Entry 7DBC (X-ray diffraction, 2.40 A resolution); this record covers chains A and B of the 6 polymer chains in the assembly.

Chain A:
Molecule: Tubulin alpha-1B chain
From: Sus scrofa
UniProt: Q2XVP4 (TBA1B_PIG); numbering as in UniProt (aligned over 1-451)
Sequence (451 residues; row label = number of the first residue in the row):
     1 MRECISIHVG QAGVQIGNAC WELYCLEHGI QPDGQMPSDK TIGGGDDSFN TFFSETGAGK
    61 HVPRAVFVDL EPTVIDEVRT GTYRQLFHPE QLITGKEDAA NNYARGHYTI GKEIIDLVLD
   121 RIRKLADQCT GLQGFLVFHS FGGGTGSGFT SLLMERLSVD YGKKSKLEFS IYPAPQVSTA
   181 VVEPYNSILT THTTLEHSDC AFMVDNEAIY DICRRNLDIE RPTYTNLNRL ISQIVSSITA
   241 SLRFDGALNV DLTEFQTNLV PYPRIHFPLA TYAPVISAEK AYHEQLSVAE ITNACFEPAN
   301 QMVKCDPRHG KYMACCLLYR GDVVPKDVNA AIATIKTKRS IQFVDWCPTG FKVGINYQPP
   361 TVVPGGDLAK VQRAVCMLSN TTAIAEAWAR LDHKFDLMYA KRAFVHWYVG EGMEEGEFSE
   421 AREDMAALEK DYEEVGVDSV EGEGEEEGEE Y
Disordered / not traced: 439-451
Bound ions: Ca2+: Asp39, Thr41, Gly44, Glu55
Ligand contacts: GTP (guanosine-5'-triphosphate): Val9, Gly10, Gln11, Ala12, Gln15, Ile16, Asp69, Asp98, Ala99, Ala100, Asn101, Ser140, Gly142, Gly143, Gly144, Thr145, Gly146, Ile171, Pro173, Val177, Ser178, Glu183, Asn206, Tyr224, Leu227, Asn228, Ile231
Swiss-Prot annotation at these positions:
  - motif: Met1 to Cys4 (MREC motif)
  - active site: Glu254
  - binding site (GTP): Gly10, Gln11, Ala12, Gln15, Glu71, Ala99, Ser140, Gly143, Gly144, Thr145, Gly146, Thr179, Glu183, Asn206, Tyr224, Asn228, Leu252
  - binding site (Mg(2+)): Glu71
  - site: Tyr451 (Involved in polymerization)
  - modified residue: Lys40 (N6,N6,N6-trimethyllysine), Ser48 (Phosphoserine), Ser232 (Phosphoserine), Tyr282 (3'-nitrotyrosine), Arg339 (Omega-N-methylarginine), Ser439 (Phosphoserine), Glu443 (5-glutamyl polyglutamate), Glu445 (5-glutamyl polyglutamate), Tyr451 (3'-nitrotyrosine)
  - cross-link (Glycyl lysine isopeptide (Lys-Gly)): Lys326 (interchain with G-Cter in ubiquitin), Lys370 (interchain with G-Cter in ubiquitin)

Chain B:
Molecule: Tubulin beta chain
From: Sus scrofa
UniProt: A0A287AGU7 (A0A287AGU7_PIG); numbering as in UniProt (aligned over 1-445)
Sequence (445 residues; each row starts with the number of its first residue):
     1 MREIVHIQAG QCGNQIGAKF WEVISDEHGI DPTGSYHGDS DLQLERINVY YNEATGNKYV
    61 PRAILVDLEP GTMDSVRSGP FGQIFRPDNF VFGQSGAGNN WAKGHYTEGA ELVDSVLDVV
   121 RKESESCDCL QGFQLTHSLG GGTGSGMGTL LISKIREEYP DRIMNTFSVM PSPKVSDTVV
   181 EPYNATLSVH QLVENTDETY CIDNEALYDI CFRTLKLTTP TYGDLNHLVS ATMSGVTTCL
   241 RFPGQLNADL RKLAVNMVPF PRLHFFMPGF APLTSRGSQQ YRALTVPELT QQMFDSKNMM
   301 AACDPRHGRY LTVAAIFRGR MSMKEVDEQM LNVQNKNSSY FVEWIPNNVK TAVCDIPPRG
   361 LKMSATFIGN STAIQELFKR ISEQFTAMFR RKAFLHWYTG EGMDEMEFTE AESNMNDLVS
   421 EYQQYQDATA DEQGEFEEEE GEDEA
Disordered / not traced: 1, 278-279, 430-445
Bound ions: Mg2+: Gln11 (together with GDP)
Ligand contacts:
  - GDP (guanosine-5'-diphosphate): Gly10, Gln11, Cys12, Gln15, Ile16, Asp67, Ala97, Asn99, Ser138, Gly140, Gly141, Gly142, Thr143, Gly144, Ser145, Val169, Pro171, Val175, Ser176, Asp177, Glu181, Asn204, Leu207, Tyr222, Leu225, Asn226
  - H1C (methyl N-(5-butyl-1H-benzimidazol-2-yl)carbamate): Tyr50, Gln134, Asn165, Phe167, Glu198, Tyr200, Val236, Thr237, Cys239, Leu240, Leu246, Leu250, Leu253, Met257, Ala314, Ala315, Ile316, Lys350, Thr351, Ala352, Ile368

How chain A and chain B interact:
Pairs across the interface - 55 pairs, chain A then chain B:
  Gln11(A) - Asn247(B)  hydrogen bond
  Glu71(A) - Asn247(B)
  Lys96(A) - Asp128(B)  salt bridge
  Lys96(A) - Cys129(B)
  Glu97(A) - Cys129(B)
  Glu97(A) - Arg251(B)  salt bridge
  Asp98(A) - Asp249(B)
  Asp98(A) - Lys252(B)  salt bridge
  Ala100(A) - Arg251(B)
  Ala100(A) - Lys252(B)
  Ala100(A) - Val255(B)
  Asn101(A) - Lys252(B)
  Asn101(A) - Asn256(B)  hydrogen bond
  Arg105(A) - Arg251(B)
  Pro175(A) - Asn347(B)
  Pro175(A) - Lys350(B)  hydrogen bond (backbone-side chain)
  Ser178(A) - Lys350(B)  hydrogen bond (backbone-side chain)
  Thr179(A) - Asn256(B)
  Thr179(A) - Lys350(B)
  Thr179(A) - Thr351(B)
  Ala180(A) - Asn256(B)
  Ala180(A) - Lys350(B)
  Val181(A) - Asn256(B)  hydrogen bond (backbone-side chain)
  Val181(A) - Ile345(B)  hydrophobic
  Val181(A) - Pro346(B)
  Val182(A) - Asn256(B)
  Glu220(A) - Lys324(B)  salt bridge
  Arg221(A) - Gln245(B)
  Arg221(A) - Met323(B)  hydrogen bond
  Arg221(A) - Asp327(B)  salt bridge
  Lys394(A) - Pro346(B)
  Lys394(A) - Asn347(B)  hydrogen bond
  Leu397(A) - Glu343(B)
  Leu397(A) - Trp344(B)
  Met398(A) - Trp344(B)  hydrogen bond (backbone-backbone)
  Met398(A) - Ile345(B)  hydrophobic
  Met398(A) - Pro346(B)
  Lys401(A) - Phe260(B)
  Lys401(A) - Trp344(B)
  Lys401(A) - Ala428(B)
  Lys401(A) - Thr429(B)  hydrogen bond
  Arg402(A) - Phe260(B)
  Ala403(A) - Pro259(B)
  Ala403(A) - Phe260(B)  hydrophobic
  Phe404(A) - Val255(B)
  Phe404(A) - Val258(B)
  Phe404(A) - Pro259(B)  hydrogen bond (backbone-backbone)
  Phe404(A) - Ile345(B)  hydrophobic
  His406(A) - Val258(B)
  His406(A) - Pro259(B)  hydrogen bond (side chain-backbone)
  His406(A) - Phe260(B)
  His406(A) - Pro261(B)
  Trp407(A) - Ala254(B)
  Trp407(A) - Val255(B)
  Trp407(A) - Val258(B)  hydrogen bond (side chain-backbone)
Also at the interface, not in a pair above, chain A (28 interface residues in all): Val74, Gln176, Tyr210
Also at the interface, not in a pair above, chain B (32 interface residues in all): Leu130, Leu246, Met257, Thr312, Leu331, Asn348

Overview:
The interface between chain A and chain B involves 28 residues on one side and 32 on the other; the contacts
include 12 hydrogen bonds and 5 salt bridges. Polar pairs include Lys96(A)-Asp128(B), Glu97(A)-Arg251(B) and
Asp98(A)-Lys252(B). Bound to chain A: GTP.
Chain A is Tubulin alpha-1B chain and chain B is Tubulin beta chain, both from Sus scrofa; the structure, PRA
in complex with tubulin, was determined by X-ray diffraction.
